Entry 1OON (X-ray diffraction, 2.49 A resolution); this record covers chains A and B.

Chain A (and B):
Protein: Oxygen-insensitive NAD(P)H nitroreductase
Organism: Escherichia coli
Notes: EC 1.6.99.7; chain B of this document is another copy of the same molecule, construct and numbering; everything in this record applies to it too
UniProt: P38489 (NFNB_ECOLI); numbering as in UniProt (aligned over 1-217)
Sequence (217 residues; each row starts with the number of its first residue):
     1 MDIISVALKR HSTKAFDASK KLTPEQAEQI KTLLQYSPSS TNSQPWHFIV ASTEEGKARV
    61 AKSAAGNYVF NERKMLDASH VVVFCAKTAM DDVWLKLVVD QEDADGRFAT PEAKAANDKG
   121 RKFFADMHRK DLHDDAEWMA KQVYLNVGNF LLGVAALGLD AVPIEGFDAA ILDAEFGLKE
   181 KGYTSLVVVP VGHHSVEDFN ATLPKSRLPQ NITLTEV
Disordered / not traced: 1
Ligand contacts:
  - BEL (2,4-dinitro,5-[bis(2-bromoethyl)amino]-N-(2',3'-dioxopropyl)benzamide): S40, T41, N42, E102, R107, A116, N117, G120, R121, F123, F124
  - FMN (flavin mononucleotide), molecule 1: R10, H11, S12, K14, F70, N71, K74, Y144, V162, P163, I164, E165, G166, N200, K205, R207
  - FMN, molecule 2: P38, S39, S40, T41, N42, F124, Q142, L145

Interface between chain A and chain B:
Residue-residue contacts - 138 pairs, chain A then chain B:
  I3(A) - G153(B)
  I3(A) - A156(B)  hydrophobic
  I3(A) - L157(B)  hydrophobic
  I4(A) - Q29(B)
  I4(A) - L33(B)  hydrophobic
  L8(A) - Y36(B)  hydrophobic
  R10(A) - P38(B)
  Q29(A) - I4(B)
  K31(A) - Q210(B)  hydrogen bond (backbone-side chain)
  K31(A) - L214(B)
  K31(A) - E216(B)  salt bridge
  T32(A) - Q210(B)
  L33(A) - A7(B)  hydrophobic
  L34(A) - L214(B)  hydrophobic
  Q35(A) - R207(B)  hydrogen bond (backbone-side chain)
  Q35(A) - L208(B)
  Q35(A) - T213(B)  hydrogen bond
  Y36(A) - A7(B)
  Y36(A) - L8(B)  hydrophobic
  Y36(A) - K205(B)
  Y36(A) - R207(B)  hydrogen bond (backbone-side chain)
  S37(A) - R207(B)  hydrogen bond (backbone-side chain)
  P38(A) - R10(B)
  P38(A) - L151(B)  hydrophobic
  P38(A) - R207(B)
  S40(A) - E165(B)  hydrogen bond
  N42(A) - S206(B)
  N42(A) - R207(B)
  Q44(A) - R207(B)
  Q44(A) - L208(B)
  W46(A) - T213(B)
  H47(A) - I212(B)
  H47(A) - T213(B)
  H47(A) - T215(B)  hydrogen bond
  F48(A) - T213(B)  hydrogen bond (backbone-backbone)
  F48(A) - L214(B)
  F48(A) - T215(B)  hydrogen bond (backbone-backbone)
  I49(A) - T215(B)
  I49(A) - V217(B)  hydrophobic
  V50(A) - L214(B)  hydrophobic
  V50(A) - T215(B)  hydrogen bond (backbone-backbone)
  V50(A) - E216(B)
  V50(A) - V217(B)  hydrogen bond (backbone-backbone)
  A51(A) - V217(B)
  S52(A) - V217(B)  hydrogen bond (backbone-backbone)
  T53(A) - V217(B)  hydrogen bond (side chain-backbone)
  R59(A) - V217(B)
  N67(A) - F123(B)
  Y68(A) - M127(B)
  W94(A) - L208(B)  hydrophobic
  L97(A) - L208(B)
  Q101(A) - S206(B)  hydrogen bond (backbone-side chain)
  Q101(A) - R207(B)
  Q101(A) - L208(B)
  Q101(A) - P209(B)
  E102(A) - S206(B)
  D105(A) - P204(B)
  D105(A) - S206(B)  hydrogen bond
  G106(A) - P204(B)
  R107(A) - N200(B)  hydrogen bond
  R107(A) - L203(B)
  R107(A) - P204(B)  hydrogen bond (side chain-backbone)
  F123(A) - N67(B)
  F123(A) - Y68(B)  hydrophobic
  F124(A) - G166(B)
  M127(A) - Y68(B)
  E137(A) - E137(B)
  W138(A) - E165(B)  hydrogen bond
  K141(A) - Y144(B)
  Q142(A) - E165(B)  hydrogen bond
  Y144(A) - K141(B)
  Y144(A) - Q142(B)
  Y144(A) - L145(B)
  L145(A) - Y144(B)
  L145(A) - V147(B)  hydrophobic
  L145(A) - G148(B)
  G148(A) - L145(B)
  G148(A) - G148(B)
  G148(A) - N149(B)
  N149(A) - G148(B)
  N149(A) - N149(B)
  N149(A) - L152(B)
  L151(A) - P38(B)  hydrophobic
  L152(A) - N149(B)
  L152(A) - G153(B)
  G153(A) - I3(B)
  G153(A) - L152(B)
  A156(A) - I3(B)  hydrophobic
  L157(A) - I4(B)  hydrophobic
  E165(A) - S40(B)  hydrogen bond
  E165(A) - W138(B)  hydrogen bond
  E165(A) - Q142(B)  hydrogen bond
  G166(A) - F124(B)
  F176(A) - V217(B)  hydrophobic
  N200(A) - R107(B)  hydrogen bond
  L203(A) - R107(B)
  P204(A) - D105(B)
  P204(A) - R107(B)  hydrogen bond (backbone-side chain)
  K205(A) - Y36(B)
  S206(A) - N42(B)
  S206(A) - Q101(B)  hydrogen bond (side chain-backbone)
  S206(A) - E102(B)
  S206(A) - D105(B)  hydrogen bond
  S206(A) - R107(B)
  R207(A) - Q35(B)  hydrogen bond (side chain-backbone)
  R207(A) - Y36(B)  hydrogen bond (side chain-backbone)
  R207(A) - S37(B)  hydrogen bond (side chain-backbone)
  R207(A) - P38(B)
  R207(A) - N42(B)
  R207(A) - Q44(B)
  R207(A) - Q101(B)
  L208(A) - Q35(B)  hydrogen bond (backbone-side chain)
  L208(A) - Q44(B)  hydrogen bond (backbone-side chain)
  L208(A) - W94(B)  hydrophobic
  L208(A) - L97(B)
  P209(A) - Q35(B)
  P209(A) - Q101(B)
  Q210(A) - K31(B)
  Q210(A) - Q35(B)
  I212(A) - H47(B)  hydrogen bond (backbone-side chain)
  T213(A) - W46(B)
  T213(A) - H47(B)
  T213(A) - F48(B)  hydrogen bond (backbone-backbone)
  L214(A) - K31(B)
  L214(A) - L34(B)  hydrophobic
  L214(A) - F48(B)
  L214(A) - V50(B)  hydrophobic
  T215(A) - H47(B)  hydrogen bond
  T215(A) - F48(B)  hydrogen bond (backbone-backbone)
  T215(A) - I49(B)
  T215(A) - V50(B)  hydrogen bond (backbone-backbone)
  E216(A) - K31(B)  salt bridge
  E216(A) - V50(B)
  V217(A) - I49(B)  hydrophobic
  V217(A) - V50(B)  hydrogen bond (backbone-backbone)
  V217(A) - A51(B)
  V217(A) - S52(B)  hydrogen bond (backbone-backbone)
  V217(A) - T53(B)  hydrogen bond (backbone-side chain)
Also at the interface, not in a pair above, chain A (74 interface residues in all): A7, G56, F70, V98, A140, V147
Also at the interface, not in a pair above, chain B (75 interface residues in all): D2, E28, T32, G56, R59, V98, G106, A140, F176

In short:
The interface between chain A and chain B involves 74 residues on one side and 75 on the other; the contacts
include 39 hydrogen bonds and 2 salt bridges. Among the polar pairs are K31(A)-E216(B), K31(A)-Q210(B) and
Q35(A)-R207(B).
Both chains are Oxygen-insensitive NAD(P)H nitroreductase (Escherichia coli). Entry 1OON (Nitroreductase from
e-coli in complex with the dinitrobenzamide prodrug SN27217) was determined by X-ray diffraction, deposited
together with 1IDT, 1OO5, 1OO6 and 1OOQ.
